Entry 4E75 (X-ray diffraction, 2.85 A resolution); this record covers chains A and C of the 3 polymer chains in the assembly.

== Chain A (and C) ==
Name: UDP-3-O-acylglucosamine N-acyltransferase
From: Acinetobacter baumannii
Notes: EC 2.3.1.-; chain C of this document is another copy of the same molecule, construct and numbering; everything in this record applies to it too
Reference sequence: B0VMV2 (LPXD_ACIBS); residues 4-357 here correspond to UniProt positions 2-355 (UniProt number = residue number - 2)
Chain sequence (357 residues; each row starts with the number of its first residue):
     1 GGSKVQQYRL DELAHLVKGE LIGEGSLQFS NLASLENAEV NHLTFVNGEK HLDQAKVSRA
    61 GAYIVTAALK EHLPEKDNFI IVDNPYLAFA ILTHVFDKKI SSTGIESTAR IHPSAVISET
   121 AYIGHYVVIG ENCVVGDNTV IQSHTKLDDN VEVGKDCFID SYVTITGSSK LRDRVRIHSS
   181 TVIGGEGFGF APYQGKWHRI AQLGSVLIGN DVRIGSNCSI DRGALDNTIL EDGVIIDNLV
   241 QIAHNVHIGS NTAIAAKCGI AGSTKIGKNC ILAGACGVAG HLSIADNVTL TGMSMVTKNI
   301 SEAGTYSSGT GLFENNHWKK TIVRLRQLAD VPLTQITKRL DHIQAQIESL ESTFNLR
Not modelled in the structure: 1-4, 342-357
Differences from the reference sequence: expression tag (1-3)

== Chain A / chain C interface ==
Residue-residue contacts (110; chain A residue first):
  Asn31(A) with Leu203(C)
  Leu32(A) with Leu203(C), hydrophobic
  Ala33(A) with Leu225(C)
  Ser34(A) with Leu225(C); Asp226(C), hydrogen bond
  Asn37(A) with Asp226(C), hydrogen bond
  Tyr86(A) with Ile200(C)
  Leu87(A) with His198(C)
  Phe89(A) with Leu225(C), hydrophobic
  Ile91(A) with His198(C)
  Thr93(A) with Ile200(C); Ala201(C), hydrogen bond (side chain-backbone); Leu203(C)
  His94(A) with His198(C); Arg199(C), hydrogen bond (side chain-backbone); Ala201(C)
  Asp97(A) with Arg199(C), salt bridge; Ala201(C); Leu203(C)
  His125(A) with Arg110(C)
  Tyr126(A) with Thr108(C), hydrogen bond (side chain-backbone); Arg110(C); Tyr126(C), hydrophobic
  His144(A) with Tyr126(C), hydrogen bond (side chain-backbone); His144(C), hydrogen bond (side chain-backbone)
  Asp160(A) with Lys146(C), salt bridge
  Ser161(A) with Lys146(C)
  Tyr162(A) with His144(C), hydrogen bond (side chain-backbone); Thr145(C); Lys146(C), hydrogen bond (side chain-backbone); Tyr162(C); Val163(C); Thr164(C)
  Arg176(A) with Arg199(C)
  His178(A) with Glu186(C), salt bridge
  Ser179(A) with Thr164(C); Val182(C)
  Ser180(A) with Ser180(C), hydrogen bond (side chain-backbone); Asn217(C), hydrogen bond
  Arg213(A) with Glu186(C), hydrogen bond (side chain-backbone); Gly187(C); Phe188(C); Phe190(C)
  Ser216(A) with Val182(C); Ser219(C), hydrogen bond
  Asn217(A) with Ser180(C), hydrogen bond (side chain-backbone); Asn217(C); Cys218(C); Ser219(C), hydrogen bond
  Gly233(A) with Trp197(C)
  Ile235(A) with Phe188(C), hydrophobic; Phe190(C), hydrophobic; Trp197(C), hydrophobic
  Ile236(A) with Phe188(C)
  Asp237(A) with Phe188(C); Gln241(C)
  Asn238(A) with Ser219(C), hydrogen bond; Asp221(C), hydrogen bond; Gln241(C), hydrogen bond
  Leu239(A) with Asn217(C); Leu239(C), hydrophobic; Val240(C); Gln241(C)
  Asn251(A) with Gly195(C); Trp197(C), hydrogen bond (backbone-side chain)
  Ala256(A) with Gln241(C)
  Lys257(A) with Leu239(C), hydrogen bond (side chain-backbone); Lys257(C); Cys258(C); Gly259(C)
  Asn269(A) with Gly195(C)
  Gly292(A) with Met295(C)
  Met293(A) with Met293(C); Met295(C), hydrophobic
  Thr310(A) with Ser308(C); Gly309(C), hydrogen bond (side chain-backbone)
  Gly311(A) with Ser307(C); Ser308(C)
  Leu312(A) with Ser294(C); Val296(C), hydrophobic; Ile300(C), hydrophobic; Tyr306(C), hydrophobic; Ser307(C)
  Phe313(A) with Tyr306(C); Ser307(C), hydrogen bond (backbone-backbone)
  Glu314(A) with Thr305(C); Tyr306(C)
  Asn315(A) with Thr305(C), hydrogen bond (backbone-backbone); Ser307(C), hydrogen bond
  Trp318(A) with Ser307(C); Ser308(C); Gly309(C), hydrogen bond (side chain-backbone)
  Ile322(A) with Gly309(C); Thr310(C)
  Leu325(A) with Thr310(C); Phe313(C), hydrophobic; Thr321(C)
  Arg326(A) with Gly311(C); Leu312(C), hydrogen bond (side chain-backbone); Phe313(C); His317(C), hydrogen bond (backbone-side chain)
  Leu328(A) with Arg324(C); Leu325(C)
  Ala329(A) with His317(C); Arg324(C), hydrogen bond (backbone-side chain)
  Val331(A) with Arg324(C)
  Leu333(A) with Arg324(C); Gln327(C); Val331(C), hydrophobic
  Ile336(A) with Ile336(C), hydrophobic
Other interface residues (no listed pair), chain A (61 interface residues in all): Asn84, Ala90, Phe96, Thr108, Ser143, Ala253, Ile254, Pro332, Thr334
Other interface residues (no listed pair), chain C (65 interface residues in all): Val128, Ala191, Pro192, Tyr193, Lys196, Gly277, Leu290, Thr291, Lys320, Leu328

== Summary ==
Chain A and chain C form an interface of 61 and 65 residues respectively; the contacts include 28 hydrogen
bonds and 3 salt bridges. Polar pairs include Asp97(A)-Arg199(C), Asp160(A)-Lys146(C) and His178(A)-Glu186(C).
Chain A and chain C are both UDP-3-O-acylglucosamine N-acyltransferase (Acinetobacter baumannii); the
structure, Structure of LpxD from Acinetobacter baumannii at 2.85A resolution (P21 form), was determined by
X-ray diffraction (same publication as 4E79).
